PDB entry 6I78 | X-ray diffraction, 1.15 A resolution | chain A

Chain A:
Protein: Galectin-3
From: Homo sapiens
UniProtKB: P17931 (LEG3_HUMAN); numbering as in UniProt (aligned over 113-250)
Sequence (138 residues; row label = number of the first residue in the row):
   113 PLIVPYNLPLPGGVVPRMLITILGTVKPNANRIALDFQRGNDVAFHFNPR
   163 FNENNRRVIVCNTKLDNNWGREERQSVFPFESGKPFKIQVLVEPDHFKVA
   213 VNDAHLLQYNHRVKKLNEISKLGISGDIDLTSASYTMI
Residues lining bound ligands: H5H ((2R,3R,4S,5R,6S)-2-(hydroxymethyl)-6-(4-methylphenyl)sulfanyl-4-[4-[2,3,5,6-tetrakis(fluoranyl)-4-(methylamino)phenyl]-1,2,3-triazol-1-yl]oxane-3,5-diol): R144, I145, A146, H158, N160, R162, V172, N174, W181, G182, E184, S237, G238
UniProt features mapped onto this chain:
  - motif: K226 to D241 (Nuclear export signal)
  - binding site (a beta-D-galactoside): W181 to Q187
  - modified residue: S188 (Phosphoserine)
From the paper describing this entry:
  - binding site for H5H: R144, W181

Overview:
Bound to chain A: compound H5H. From UniProt: 7 beta-D-galactoside-binding residues. The paper reports a
binding site for H5H at R144 and W181.
Chain A is Galectin-3 (Homo sapiens); the structure, Galectin-3C in complex with substituted polyfluoroaryl
monothiogalactoside derivative 5, was determined by X-ray diffraction, deposited together with 6I74, 6I75,
6I76 and 6I77.
